PDB entry 9CU6 | electron microscopy, 3.30 A resolution | chains A and H of the 13 polymer chains in the assembly

# Chain A
Protein: JRFL NFL TD CC3+ gp140
Organism: Human immunodeficiency virus 1
Amino-acid sequence (649 residues; row label = number of the first residue in the row; note: 21 numbers in that range are skipped by the numbering (no residue carries them; nothing is unmodelled there); a row labelled like 505A-505R holds insertion residues (505A, then the next letters in order)):
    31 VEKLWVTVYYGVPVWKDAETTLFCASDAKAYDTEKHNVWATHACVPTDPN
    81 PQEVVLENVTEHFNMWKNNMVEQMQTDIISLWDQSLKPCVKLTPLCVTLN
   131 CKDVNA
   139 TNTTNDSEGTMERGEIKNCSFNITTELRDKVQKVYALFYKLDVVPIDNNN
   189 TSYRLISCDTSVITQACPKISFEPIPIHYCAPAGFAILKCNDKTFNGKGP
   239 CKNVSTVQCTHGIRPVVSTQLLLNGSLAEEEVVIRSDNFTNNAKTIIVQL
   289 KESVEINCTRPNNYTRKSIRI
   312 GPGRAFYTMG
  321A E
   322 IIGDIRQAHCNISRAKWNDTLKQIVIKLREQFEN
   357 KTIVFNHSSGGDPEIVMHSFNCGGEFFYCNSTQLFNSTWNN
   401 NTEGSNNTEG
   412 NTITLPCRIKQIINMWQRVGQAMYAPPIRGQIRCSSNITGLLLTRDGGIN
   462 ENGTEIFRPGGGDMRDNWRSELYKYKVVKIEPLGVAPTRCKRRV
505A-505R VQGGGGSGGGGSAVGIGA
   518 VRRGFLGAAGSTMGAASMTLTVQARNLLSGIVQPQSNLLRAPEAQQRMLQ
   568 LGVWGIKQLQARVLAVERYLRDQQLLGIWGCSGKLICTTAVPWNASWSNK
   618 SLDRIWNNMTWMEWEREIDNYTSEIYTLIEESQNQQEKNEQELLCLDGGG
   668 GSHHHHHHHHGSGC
Unresolved in the structure: 31, 61-62, 139-147, 401-407, 458-461, 505A-505R, 547-567, 664-681
Cystine bridges: Cys54-Cys74, Cys119-Cys205, Cys126-Cys196, Cys131-Cys157, Cys218-Cys247, Cys228-Cys239, Cys296-Cys331, Cys378-Cys445, Cys385-Cys418, Cys598-Cys604
Covalent attachments: glycan linked to Asn88, Asn625; N-acetylglucosamine (NAG) linked to Asn156, Asn160, Asn241, Asn262, Asn276, Asn295, Asn301, Asn332, Asn339, Asn362, Asn386, Asn392, Asn448

# Chain H
Protein: LJF-034 heavy chain Fv
Organism: Macaca mulatta
Amino-acid sequence (123 residues; numbered 1 to 113 plus 11 insertion-coded residues; 1 number in that range is skipped by the numbering (no residue carries it; nothing is unmodelled there); the number before each row is that of its first residue; a row labelled like 82A-82C holds insertion residues (82A, then the next letters in order)):
     1 QVQLQESGPGLVRPSETLSLACGVSYGSVDHYYWSWVRQPPGKGLEWIGY
    51 ID
   52A G
    53 YDGATNYSPSLKNRVTITIDT
    75 PNQFSLKM
82A-82C TSV
    83 SAADTAVYFCGRWNLYDD
100A-100G DHAYKSL
   101 AVWGRGILVVVSS
Cystine bridges: Cys22-Cys92

# Interface between chain A and chain H
Contacting residue pairs (36):
  Val120(A) with Asp100(H)
  Thr163(A) with Tyr53(H), hydrogen bond
  Leu165(A) with Tyr53(H), hydrophobic
  Lys168(A) with Tyr53(H)
  Gln170(A) with His31(H); Tyr53(H)
  Cys205(A) with Asp100(H)
  Pro206(A) with Asp100(H)
  Lys207(A) with Asp99(H), salt bridge; Asp100(H), hydrogen bond (backbone-backbone); Asp100A(H); His100B(H)
  Thr303(A) with Tyr26(H), hydrogen bond (side chain-backbone); Gly27(H)
  Arg304(A) with Asp30(H); Asp100A(H), salt bridge
  Lys305(A) with Asp30(H)
  Ser306(A) with Asp30(H); His31(H), hydrogen bond (backbone-side chain); Tyr32(H), hydrogen bond
  Ile307(A) with His31(H)
  Arg308(A) with His31(H), hydrogen bond (backbone-side chain); Asp52(H), salt bridge; Tyr53(H); Tyr98(H), hydrogen bond
  Gly314(A) with Tyr98(H)
  Arg315(A) with Tyr98(H)
  Ala316(A) with Tyr98(H), hydrophobic
  Tyr318(A) with Tyr32(H); Tyr98(H); Asp100(H), hydrogen bond; Asp100A(H)
  Ile323(A) with Tyr26(H), hydrophobic
  Arg440(A) with Gln1(H); Val2(H); Tyr26(H)
Other interface residues (no listed pair), chain A (23 interface residues in all): Glu64, Gln203, Glu321A
Other interface residues (no listed pair), chain H (18 interface residues in all): Ser25, Tyr33, Asp54, Leu97

# Overview
Chain A and chain H form an interface of 23 and 18 residues respectively, with 8 hydrogen bonds and 3 salt
bridges. Polar contacts include Lys207(A)-Asp99(H), Arg304(A)-Asp100A(H) and Arg308(A)-Asp52(H).
N-acetylglucosamine is covalently linked to Asn156(A), Asn160(A), Asn241(A), Asn262(A), Asn276(A) and
Asn295(A) and 7 more.
Chain A is JRFL NFL TD CC3+ gp140 (Human immunodeficiency virus 1) and chain H is LJF-034 heavy chain Fv
(Macaca mulatta); the structure, LJF-034 Fab in complex with HIV Env JRFL NFL TD CC3+ trimer and 35O22 Fab,
was determined by electron microscopy, deposited together with 9DMF, 9CU5 and 9CV7.
